PDB entry 8WJL | electron microscopy, 6.15 A resolution (low resolution: residue-level contacts below are approximate; hydrogen-bond / salt-bridge calls are withheld) | chains B and A of the 3 polymer chains in the assembly

# Chain B
Name: Structural maintenance of chromosomes protein 6
Organism: Saccharomyces cerevisiae S288C
Reference sequence: Q12749 (SMC6_YEAST); residues 1-1114 here = UniProt positions 1-1114
Chain sequence (1114 residues; row label = number of the first residue in the row):
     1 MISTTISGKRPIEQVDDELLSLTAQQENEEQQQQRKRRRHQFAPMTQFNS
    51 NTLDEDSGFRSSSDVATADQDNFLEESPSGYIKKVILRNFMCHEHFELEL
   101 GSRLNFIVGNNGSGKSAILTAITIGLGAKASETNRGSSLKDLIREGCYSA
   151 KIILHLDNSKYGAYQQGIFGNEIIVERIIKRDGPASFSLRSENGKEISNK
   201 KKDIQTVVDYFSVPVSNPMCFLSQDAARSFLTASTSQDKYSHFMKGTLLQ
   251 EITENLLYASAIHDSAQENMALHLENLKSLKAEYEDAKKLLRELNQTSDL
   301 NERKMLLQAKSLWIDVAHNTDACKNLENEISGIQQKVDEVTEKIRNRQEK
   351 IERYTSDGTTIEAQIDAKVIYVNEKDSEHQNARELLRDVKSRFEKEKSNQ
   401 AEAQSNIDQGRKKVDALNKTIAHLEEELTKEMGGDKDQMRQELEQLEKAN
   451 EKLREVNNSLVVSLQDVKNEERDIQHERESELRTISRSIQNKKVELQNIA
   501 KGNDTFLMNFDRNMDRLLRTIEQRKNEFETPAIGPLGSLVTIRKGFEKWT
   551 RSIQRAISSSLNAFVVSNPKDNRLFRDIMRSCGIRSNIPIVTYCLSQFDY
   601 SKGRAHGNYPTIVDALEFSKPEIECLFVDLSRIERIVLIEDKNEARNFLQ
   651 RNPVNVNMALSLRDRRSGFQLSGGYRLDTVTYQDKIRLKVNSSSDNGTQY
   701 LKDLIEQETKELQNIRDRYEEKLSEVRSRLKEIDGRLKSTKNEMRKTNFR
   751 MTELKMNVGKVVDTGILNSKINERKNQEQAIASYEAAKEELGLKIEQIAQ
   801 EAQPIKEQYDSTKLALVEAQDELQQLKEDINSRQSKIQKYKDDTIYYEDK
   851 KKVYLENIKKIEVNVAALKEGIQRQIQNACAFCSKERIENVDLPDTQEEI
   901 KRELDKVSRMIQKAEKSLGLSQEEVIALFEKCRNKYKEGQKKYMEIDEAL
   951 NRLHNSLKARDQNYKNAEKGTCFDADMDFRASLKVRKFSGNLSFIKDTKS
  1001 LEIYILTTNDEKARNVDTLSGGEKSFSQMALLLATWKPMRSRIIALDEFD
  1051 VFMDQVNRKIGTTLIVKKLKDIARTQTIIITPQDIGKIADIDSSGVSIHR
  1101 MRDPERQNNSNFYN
Not modelled in the structure: 1-365, 535, 825-1114
Curated features (UniProtKB/Swiss-Prot):
  - motif: Arg35 to Arg39 (Nuclear localization signal)
  - binding site (ATP): Gly109 to Ser116

# Chain A
Name: Structural maintenance of chromosomes protein 5
Organism: Saccharomyces cerevisiae S288C
Reference sequence: Q08204 (SMC5_YEAST); numbering as in UniProt (aligned over 1-1093)
Chain sequence (1093 residues; numbered 1 to 1093; the number before each row is that of its first residue):
     1 MTSLIDLGRYVERTHHGEDTEPRSKRVKIAKPDLSSFQPGSIIKIRLQDF
    51 VTYTLTEFNLSPSLNMIIGPNGSGKSTFVCAVCLGLAGKPEYIGRSKKVE
   101 DFIKNGQDVSKIEITLKNSPNVTDIEYIDARDETIKITRIITRSKRRSDY
   151 LINDYQVSESVVKTLVAQLNIQLDNLCQFLSQERVEEFARLKSVKLLVET
   201 IRSIDASLLDVLDELRELQGNEQSLQKDLDFKKAKIVHLRQESDKLRKSV
   251 ESLRDFQNKKGEIELHSQLLPYVKVKDHKEKLNIYKEEYERAKANLRAIL
   301 KDKKPFANTKKTLENQVEELTEKCSLKTDEFLKAKEKINEIFEKLNTIRD
   351 EVIKKKNQNEYYRGRTKKLQATIISTKEDFLRSQEILAQTHLPEKSVFED
   401 IDIKRKEIINKEGEIRDLISEIDAKANAINHEMRSIQRQAESKTKSLTTT
   451 DKIGILNQDQDLKEVRDAVLMVREHPEMKDKILEPPIMTVSAINAQFAAY
   501 LAQCVDYNTSKALTVVDSDSYKLFANPILDKFKVNLRELSSADTTPPVPA
   551 ETVRDLGFEGYLSDFITGDKRVMKMLCQTSKIHTIPVSRRELTPAQIKKL
   601 ITPRPNGKILFKRIIHGNRLVDIKQSAYGSKQVFPTDVSIKQTNFYQGSI
   651 MSNEQKIRIENEIINLKNEYNDRKSTLDALSNQKSGYRHELSELASKNDD
   701 INREAHQLNEIRKKYTMRKSTIETLREKLDQLKREARKDVSQKIKDIDDQ
   751 IQQLLLKQRHLLSKMASSMKSLKNCQKELISTQILQFEAQNMDVSMNDVI
   801 GFFNEREADLKSQYEDKKKFVKEMRDTPEFQSWMREIRSYDQDTKEKLNK
   851 VAEKYEEEGNFNLSFVQDVLDKLESEIAMVNHDESAVTILDQVTAELREL
   901 EHTVPQQSKDLETIKAKLKEDHAVLEPKLDDIVSKISARFARLFNNVGSA
   951 GAVRLEKPKDYAEWKIEIMVKFRDNAPLKKLDSHTQSGGERAVSTVLYMI
  1001 ALQEFTSAPFRVVDEINQGMDSRNERIVHKAMVENACAENTSQYFLITPK
  1051 LLTGLHYHEKMRIHCVMAGSWIPNPSEDPKMIHFGETSNYSFD
Not modelled in the structure: 1-325, 780-1093

# How chain B and chain A interact
Contacting residue pairs (61):
  Arg383(B) - Arg349(A)
  Arg383(B) - Asp350(A)
  Arg387(B) - Ile353(A)
  Glu394(B) - Lys354(A)
  Ser398(B) - Gln358(A)
  Glu402(B) - Tyr362(A)
  Arg454(B) - Arg416(A)
  Arg454(B) - Ile419(A)
  Asn457(B) - Arg416(A)
  Asn458(B) - Arg416(A)
  Asn458(B) - Ile419(A)
  Gln465(B) - Asn427(A)
  Asn469(B) - His431(A)
  Thr484(B) - Gln460(A)
  Ser559(B) - Val638(A)
  Arg576(B) - Arg619(A)
  Pro589(B) - Asp637(A)
  Pro589(B) - Val638(A)
  Ile590(B) - Asp637(A)
  Val591(B) - Thr636(A)
  Thr592(B) - Phe634(A)
  Thr592(B) - Pro635(A)
  Tyr593(B) - Phe634(A)
  Phe598(B) - Gly629(A)
  Phe598(B) - Ser630(A)
  Asp599(B) - Tyr628(A)
  Tyr600(B) - Tyr628(A)
  Ser601(B) - Tyr628(A)
  Lys602(B) - Tyr628(A)
  Asp629(B) - Lys624(A)
  Asp629(B) - Ser626(A)
  Asp629(B) - Phe634(A)
  Leu630(B) - Lys624(A)
  Leu630(B) - Phe634(A)
  Leu630(B) - Thr636(A)
  Tyr675(B) - Tyr521(A)
  Arg676(B) - Tyr521(A)
  Arg676(B) - Leu536(A)
  Arg676(B) - Arg537(A)
  Arg676(B) - Glu538(A)
  Arg676(B) - Thr579(A)
  Asp678(B) - Asn508(A)
  Asp678(B) - Asn535(A)
  Asp678(B) - Arg537(A)
  Thr679(B) - Asn508(A)
  Thr679(B) - Lys533(A)
  Thr679(B) - Asn535(A)
  Thr681(B) - Lys511(A)
  Met744(B) - Arg416(A)
  Met751(B) - Ile409(A)
  Thr752(B) - Ile409(A)
  Lys755(B) - Arg405(A)
  Lys755(B) - Ile408(A)
  Met756(B) - Arg405(A)
  Gly759(B) - Arg405(A)
  Asp763(B) - Lys713(A)
  Thr764(B) - Phe398(A)
  Leu767(B) - Ser720(A)
  Ser769(B) - Thr721(A)
  Ser769(B) - Thr724(A)
  Asn776(B) - Lys728(A)
Interface residues without a listed pair, chain B (49 interface residues in all): Lys395, Val462, Cys594, Gly603, Ser631, Leu677, Lys770, Glu773
Interface residues without a listed pair, chain A (45 interface residues in all): Pro393, Glu412, Asp423, Gln632, Ser639

# Summary
The interface between chain B and chain A involves 49 residues on one side and 45 on the other. From UniProt:
8 ATP-binding residues on chain B.
Here chain B is Structural maintenance of chromosomes protein 6 and chain A is Structural maintenance of
chromosomes protein 5, both from Saccharomyces cerevisiae S288C. Entry 8WJL (Cryo-EM structure of 6-subunit
Smc5/6 hinge region) was determined by electron microscopy, deposited together with 7YLM, 7YMD, 7YQH, 8HQS,
8I13, 8I21 and 6 further entries.
